6KPP - chains C and E of the 6 polymer chains in the assembly; structure by X-ray diffraction, 2.75 A resolution.

# Chain C
Name: Tubulin alpha-1B chain
Organism: Sus scrofa
UniProt: Q2XVP4 (TBA1B_PIG); residues 1-450 here = UniProt positions 1-450
Sequence (450 residues; each row starts with the number of its first residue):
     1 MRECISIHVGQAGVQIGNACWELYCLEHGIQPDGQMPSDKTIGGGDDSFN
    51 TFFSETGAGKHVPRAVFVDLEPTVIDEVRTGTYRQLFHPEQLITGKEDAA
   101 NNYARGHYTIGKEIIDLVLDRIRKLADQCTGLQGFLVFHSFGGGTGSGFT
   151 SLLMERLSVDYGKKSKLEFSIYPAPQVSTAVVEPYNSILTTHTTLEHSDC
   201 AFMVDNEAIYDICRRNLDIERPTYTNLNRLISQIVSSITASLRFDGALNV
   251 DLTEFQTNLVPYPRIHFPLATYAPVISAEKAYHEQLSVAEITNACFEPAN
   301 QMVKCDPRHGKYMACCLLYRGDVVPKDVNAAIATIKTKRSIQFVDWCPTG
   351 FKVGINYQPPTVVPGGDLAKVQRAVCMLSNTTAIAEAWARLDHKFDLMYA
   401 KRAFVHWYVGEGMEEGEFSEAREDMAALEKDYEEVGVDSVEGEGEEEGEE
Disordered / not traced: 442-450
Metal / ion sites: Ca2+: Asp39, Thr41, Gly44, Glu55
Residues lining bound ligands:
  - DO6 ((6-methoxy-2-methyl-7-oxidanyl-1-benzofuran-3-yl)-(3,4,5-trimethoxyphenyl)methanone): Asn101, Thr179, Ala180, Val181
  - GTP (guanosine-5'-triphosphate): Gly10, Gln11, Ala12, Gln15, Ile16, Asp69, Asp98, Ala99, Ala100, Asn101, Ser140, Gly142, Gly143, Gly144, Thr145, Gly146, Ile171, Val177, Ser178, Thr179, Glu183, Asn206, Tyr224, Leu227, Asn228, Ile231
Swiss-Prot annotation at these positions:
  - motif: Met1 to Cys4 (MREC motif)
  - active site: Glu254
  - binding site (GTP): Gly10, Gln11, Ala12, Gln15, Glu71, Ala99, Ser140, Gly143, Gly144, Thr145, Gly146, Thr179, Glu183, Asn206, Tyr224, Asn228, Leu252
  - binding site (Mg(2+)): Glu71
  - modified residue: Lys40 (N6,N6,N6-trimethyllysine), Ser48 (Phosphoserine), Ser232 (Phosphoserine), Tyr282 (3'-nitrotyrosine), Arg339 (Omega-N-methylarginine), Ser439 (Phosphoserine), Glu443 (5-glutamyl polyglutamate), Glu445 (5-glutamyl polyglutamate)
  - cross-link (Glycyl lysine isopeptide (Lys-Gly)): Lys326 (interchain with G-Cter in ubiquitin), Lys370 (interchain with G-Cter in ubiquitin)

# Chain E
Name: Stathmin-4
Organism: Mus musculus
UniProt: P63042 (STMN4_MOUSE); residues 3-143 here correspond to UniProt positions 49-189 (UniProt number = residue number + 46)
Sequence (143 residues; numbered 1 to 143; the number before each row is that of its first residue):
     1 MADMEVIELNKCTSGQSFEVILKPPSFDGVPEFNASLPRRRDPSLEEIQK
    51 KLEAAEERRKYQEAELLKHLAEKREHEREVIQKAIEENNNFIKMAKEKLA
   101 QKMESNKENREAHLAAMLERLQEKDKHAEEVRKNKELKEEASR
Disordered / not traced: 1-3, 27-41, 142-143
Sequence notes: expression tag (1-2)

# Chain C / chain E interface
Residue-residue contacts (30; chain C residue first):
  His107(C) - Met103(E)
  Tyr108(C) - Lys102(E)
  Tyr108(C) - Met103(E)  hydrophobic
  Tyr108(C) - Asn106(E)
  Thr109(C) - Arg110(E)
  Glu155(C) - Leu99(E)
  Glu155(C) - Lys102(E)  salt bridge
  Arg156(C) - Leu99(E)
  Ser158(C) - Phe91(E)
  Ser158(C) - Ile92(E)
  Val159(C) - Ile92(E)
  Val159(C) - Ala95(E)  hydrophobic
  Val159(C) - Lys96(E)
  Gly162(C) - Ile92(E)
  Lys163(C) - Asn88(E)
  Thr193(C) - Lys102(E)
  Glu196(C) - Phe91(E)
  Glu196(C) - Lys98(E)  salt bridge
  His197(C) - Phe91(E)
  Val409(C) - His113(E)
  Gly410(C) - Arg110(E)
  Gly410(C) - His113(E)
  Glu411(C) - Asn106(E)  hydrogen bond (backbone-side chain)
  Glu411(C) - Arg110(E)  salt bridge
  Gly412(C) - Asn106(E)
  Gly412(C) - Asn109(E)  hydrogen bond (backbone-side chain)
  Gly412(C) - Arg110(E)
  Met413(C) - Asn106(E)
  Glu414(C) - Ser105(E)  hydrogen bond
  Glu414(C) - Asn109(E)  hydrogen bond
Also at the interface, not in a pair above, chain C (21 interface residues in all): Lys112, Leu152, Glu417

# Summary
Chain C and chain E form an interface of 21 and 14 residues respectively, with 4 hydrogen bonds and 3 salt
bridges. Among the polar pairs are Glu155(C)-Lys102(E), Glu196(C)-Lys98(E) and Glu411(C)-Arg110(E). Chain C
binds GTP and compound DO6.
Here chain C is Tubulin alpha-1B chain (Sus scrofa) and chain E is Stathmin-4 (Mus musculus). Entry 6KPP
(BNC105 in complex with tubulin) was determined by X-ray diffraction.
